PDB entry 4GXJ | X-ray diffraction, 2.20 A resolution | chains A and P of the 4 polymer chains in the assembly

Chain A:
Molecule: DNA polymerase beta
Source organism: Homo sapiens
Notes: EC 2.7.7.7, 4.2.99.-
UniProtKB: P06746 (DPOLB_HUMAN); residues 1-335 here = UniProt positions 1-335
Chain sequence (335 residues; row label = number of the first residue in the row):
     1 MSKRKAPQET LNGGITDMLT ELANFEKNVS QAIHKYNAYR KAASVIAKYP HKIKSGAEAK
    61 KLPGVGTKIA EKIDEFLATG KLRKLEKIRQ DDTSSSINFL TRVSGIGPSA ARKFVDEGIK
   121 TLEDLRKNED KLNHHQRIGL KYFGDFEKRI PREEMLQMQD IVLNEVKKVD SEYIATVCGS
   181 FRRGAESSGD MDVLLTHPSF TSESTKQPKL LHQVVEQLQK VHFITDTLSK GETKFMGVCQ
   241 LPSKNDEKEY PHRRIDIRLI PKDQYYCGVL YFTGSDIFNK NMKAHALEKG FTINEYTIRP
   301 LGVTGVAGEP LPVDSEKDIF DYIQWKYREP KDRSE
Unresolved in the structure: 1-9, 205-208, 247-248, 302-306
Construct notes: engineered mutation Lys283 (Arg in P06746)
Bound ions: Mn2+ site 1 near His51 (its only coordinating residue here); Na+: Thr101, Val103, Ile106 (shared with DG9(P) of chain P); Mn2+ site 2: Asp190, Asp192, Asp256 (together with 6CF) (shared with DA10(P) of chain P); Mn2+ site 3: Asp190, Asp192 (together with 6CF); Mn2+ site 4 near Asp314 (its only coordinating residue here)
Ligand contacts: 6CF (2'-deoxy-5'-O-[(S)-{difluoro[(S)-hydroxy(phosphonooxy)phosphoryl]methyl}(hydroxy)phosphoryl]cytidine): Arg149, Gly179, Ser180, Arg183, Ser188, Gly189, Asp190, Asp192, Asp256, Tyr271, Phe272, Thr273, Gly274, Ser275, Asp276, Asn279
Swiss-Prot annotation at these positions:
  - region: Arg183 to Asp192 (DNA-binding)
  - active site: Lys72 (Nucleophile)
  - binding site (K(+)): Lys60, Leu62, Val65, Thr101, Val103, Ile106
  - binding site (Na(+)): Lys60, Leu62, Val65, Thr101, Val103, Ile106
  - binding site (dATP): Arg149, Ser180, Arg183, Gly189, Asp190
  - binding site (dCTP): Arg149, Ser180, Arg183, Gly189, Asp190
  - binding site (dGTP): Arg149, Ser180, Arg183, Gly189, Asp190, Asp192
  - binding site (dTTP): Arg149, Ser180, Arg183, Gly189, Asp190
  - binding site (Mg(2+)): Asp190, Asp192, Asp256
  - modified residue: Lys72 (N6-acetyllysine), Arg83 (Omega-N-methylarginine), Arg152 (Omega-N-methylarginine)
  - cross-link (Glycyl lysine isopeptide (Lys-Gly)): Lys41 (interchain with G-Cter in ubiquitin), Lys61 (interchain with G-Cter in ubiquitin), Lys81 (interchain with G-Cter in ubiquitin)
  - natural variant: Leu22 (L22P: Found in a gastric cancer sample; uncertain significance), Tyr39 (Y39C: Found in a gastric cancer sample; uncertain significance), Gly118 (G118V: Decreased DNA-directed DNA polymerase activity), Arg137 (R137Q: Decreased function in base-excision repair), Arg149 (R149I: Decreased DNA-directed DNA polymerase activity), Asp160 (D160N: Found in a gastric cancer sample; uncertain significance), Cys239 (C239R: Found in a gastric cancer sample; uncertain significance), Lys289 (K289M: Found in a colon cancer sample; uncertain significance), Asn294 (N294D: Found in a gastric cancer sample; uncertain significance), Glu295 (E295K: Found in a gastric cancer sample; uncertain significance)
  - mutagenesis: Phe25 (F25W: No effect on 5'-dRP lyase activity. Decreased ssDNA binding), His34 (H34G: Decreased 5'-dRP lyase activity. Decreased ssDNA binding), Lys35 (K35A: Decreased 5'-dRP lyase activity. Decreased ssDNA binding. Loss of 5'-dRP lyase activity; when associated with A-68 and A-72. Decreased ssDNA binding; when associated with A-68 and A-72 ...), Tyr39 (Y39F: No effect on 5'-dRP lyase activity; Y39Q: Abolishes DNA polymerase and 5'-dRP lyase activity), Lys41 (K41R: Abolishes ubiquitination; when associated with R-61 and R-81), Lys60 (K60A: Decreased 5'-dRP lyase activity. Decreased ssDNA binding), Lys61 (K61R: Abolishes ubiquitination; when associated with R-41 and R-81), Lys68 (K68A: No effect on 5'-dRP lyase activity. Decreased ssDNA binding. Loss of 5'-dRP lyase activity; when associated with A-35 and A-72. Decreased ssDNA binding; when associated with A-35 and A-72 ...), Glu71 (E71Q: No effect on 5'-dRP lyase activity. No effect on structure shown by circular dichroism. No effect on ssDNA binding), Lys72 (K72A: Severely reduced 5'-dRP lyase activity. Does not affect ssDNA binding. Loss of 5'-dRP lyase activity; when associated with A-35 and A-68. Decreased ssDNA binding ...), Glu75 (E75A: Slightly decreased 5'-dRP lyase activity. Decreased ssDNA binding. No effect on structure shown by circular dichroism), Lys81 (K81R: Abolishes ubiquitination; when associated with R-41 and R-61), 5 further mutagenesis entries in UniProt
What the authors report for this chain:
  - Mn2+ coordination: Asp190
  - mutagenesis - R283K: decreased catalytic activity on incoming dATP
  - mutagenesis - R283K: unchanged catalytic activity on non-damaged guanine
  - mutagenesis - R283K: decreased catalytic activity on 8-oxoG

Chain P:
Molecule: 10-nt DNA strand
Sequence (10 nucleotides; each row starts with the number of its first residue):
     1 GCTGATGCGA
Bound ions: Mn2+ site 1 near DG4 (its only coordinating residue here); Na+: DG9 (shared with Thr101(A), Val103(A), Ile106(A) of chain A); Mn2+ site 2: DA10 (together with 6CF) (shared with Asp190(A), Asp192(A), Asp256(A) of chain A)

How chain A and chain P interact:
Residue-residue contacts (15; chain A residue first):
  Val103(A) - DG9(P)  phosphate contact
  Ser104(A) - DG9(P)  phosphate contact
  Gly105(A) - DC8(P)  sugar contact
  Gly105(A) - DG9(P)  hydrogen bond to the phosphate
  Ile106(A) - DG9(P)  phosphate contact
  Gly107(A) - DC8(P)  hydrogen bond to the phosphate
  Pro108(A) - DC8(P)  phosphate contact
  Ser109(A) - DG7(P)  phosphate contact
  Ser109(A) - DC8(P)  hydrogen bond to the phosphate
  Ala110(A) - DC8(P)  hydrogen bond to the phosphate
  Asp192(A) - DA10(P)  phosphate contact
  Lys234(A) - DG9(P)  base contact
  Arg254(A) - DA10(P)  salt bridge to the phosphate
  Asp256(A) - DA10(P)  phosphate contact
  Tyr271(A) - DA10(P)  hydrogen bond to the base
Other interface residues (no listed pair), chain A (17 interface residues in all): His135, Asp190, Met236, Phe272

Overview:
Chain A and chain P form an interface of 17 and 4 residues respectively; the contacts include 5 hydrogen bonds
and 1 salt bridge. Polar pairs include Tyr271(A)-DA10(P), Gly105(A)-DG9(P) and Gly107(A)-DC8(P). Chain A binds
compound 6CF. The paper reports that R283K of chain A reduces catalytic activity on incoming dATP; Mn2+
coordination by Asp190(A).
Here chain A is DNA polymerase beta (Homo sapiens) and chain P is a 10-nt DNA strand. Entry 4GXJ (R283K DNA
polymerase beta ternary complex with a templating 8OG and incoming dCTP analog) was determined by X-ray
diffraction (same publication as 4GXI and 4GXK).
